8WKQ - chains H and I of the 103 polymer chains in the assembly; structure by electron microscopy, 3.80 A resolution.

[Chain H (and I)]
Molecule: Flagellar biosynthetic protein FliP
Source organism: Salmonella enterica subsp. enterica serovar Typhimurium str. LT2
Notes: chain I of this document is another copy of the same molecule, construct and numbering; everything in this record applies to it too
Reference sequence: P54700 (FLIP_SALTY); residue numbers follow UniProt; this construct covers 1-245
Chain sequence (245 residues; each row starts with the number of its first residue):
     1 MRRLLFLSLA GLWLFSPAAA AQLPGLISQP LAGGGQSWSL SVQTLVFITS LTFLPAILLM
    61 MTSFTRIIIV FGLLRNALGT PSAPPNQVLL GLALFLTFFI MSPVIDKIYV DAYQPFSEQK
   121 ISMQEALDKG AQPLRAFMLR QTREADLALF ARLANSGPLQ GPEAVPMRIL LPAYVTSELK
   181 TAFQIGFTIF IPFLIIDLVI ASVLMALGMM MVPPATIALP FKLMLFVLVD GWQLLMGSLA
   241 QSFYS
Disordered / not traced: 1-35, 244-245

[Interface between chain H and chain I]
Residue-residue contacts - 51 pairs, chain H then chain I:
  Leu-59(H) / Gln-87(I)
  Leu-59(H) / Val-88(I)  hydrophobic
  Met-60(H) / Phe-95(I)  hydrophobic
  Thr-65(H) / Val-88(I)
  Ile-68(H) / Pro-85(I)  hydrophobic
  Ile-69(H) / Ala-83(I)
  Leu-73(H) / Leu-223(I)  hydrophobic
  Asn-76(H) / Thr-80(I)
  Ala-145(H) / Gln-233(I)
  Asp-146(H) / Gln-233(I)
  Leu-149(H) / Gln-233(I)
  Leu-149(H) / Met-236(I)  hydrophobic
  Phe-150(H) / Leu-96(I)  hydrophobic
  Phe-150(H) / Phe-99(I)  hydrophobic
  Leu-153(H) / Leu-96(I)  hydrophobic
  Leu-153(H) / Phe-99(I)  hydrophobic
  Ala-154(H) / Phe-99(I)  hydrophobic
  Arg-168(H) / Phe-99(I)
  Leu-171(H) / Phe-95(I)  hydrophobic
  Pro-172(H) / Leu-92(I)  hydrophobic
  Pro-172(H) / Phe-95(I)  hydrophobic
  Pro-172(H) / Phe-99(I)  hydrophobic
  Val-175(H) / Val-88(I)  hydrophobic
  Val-175(H) / Leu-92(I)  hydrophobic
  Thr-176(H) / Trp-232(I)
  Leu-179(H) / Pro-84(I)  hydrophobic
  Leu-179(H) / Leu-92(I)  hydrophobic
  Leu-179(H) / Trp-232(I)
  Lys-180(H) / Val-227(I)
  Lys-180(H) / Asp-230(I)  salt bridge
  Phe-183(H) / Leu-78(I)  hydrophobic
  Phe-183(H) / Leu-223(I)  hydrophobic
  Phe-183(H) / Val-227(I)  hydrophobic
  Phe-183(H) / Trp-232(I)
  Gln-184(H) / Val-227(I)
  Phe-187(H) / Pro-220(I)
  Phe-187(H) / Leu-223(I)  hydrophobic
  Phe-187(H) / Met-224(I)  hydrophobic
  Phe-190(H) / Leu-219(I)  hydrophobic
  Phe-190(H) / Pro-220(I)  hydrophobic
  Leu-194(H) / Ile-217(I)  hydrophobic
  Asp-197(H) / Val-212(I)
  Leu-198(H) / Ile-217(I)  hydrophobic
  Ala-201(H) / Met-209(I)  hydrophobic
  Ser-202(H) / Met-209(I)
  Met-205(H) / Gly-208(I)
  Met-210(H) / Met-210(I)  hydrophobic
  Met-210(H) / Met-211(I)
  Val-212(H) / Met-211(I)
  Pro-213(H) / Met-211(I)  hydrophobic
  Pro-214(H) / Met-211(I)
Other interface residues (no listed pair), chain H (36 interface residues in all): Ile-169, Met-211
Other interface residues (no listed pair), chain I (34 interface residues in all): Gly-91, Phe-98, Ile-100, Thr-216, Phe-221, Phe-226, Gly-237, Ala-240

[Overview]
The interface between chain H and chain I involves 36 residues on one side and 34 on the other, with 1 salt
bridge. The salt-bridged pair is Lys-180(H)/Asp-230(I).
Chain H and chain I are both Flagellar biosynthetic protein FliP (Salmonella enterica subsp. enterica serovar
Typhimurium str. LT2); the structure, Cryo-EM structure of the MS ring (C1) with export apparatus and proximal
rod within the flagellar ..., was determined by electron microscopy (same publication as 8WHT, 8WIW, 8WK3,
8WK4, 8WKI, 8WKK and 11 further entries).
